PDB entry 6KRZ | X-ray diffraction, 3.05 A resolution | chains A and E of the 3 polymer chains in the assembly

== Chain A ==
Molecule: Adiponectin receptor protein 1
From: Homo sapiens
Reference sequence: Q96A54 (PAQR1_HUMAN); residues 89-375 here = UniProt positions 89-375
Chain sequence (305 residues; numbered -17 to 375; 88 numbers in that range are skipped by the numbering (no residue carries them; nothing is unmodelled there); the number before each row is that of its first residue; numbers below 1 keep their minus sign (Met-17 is residue -17)):
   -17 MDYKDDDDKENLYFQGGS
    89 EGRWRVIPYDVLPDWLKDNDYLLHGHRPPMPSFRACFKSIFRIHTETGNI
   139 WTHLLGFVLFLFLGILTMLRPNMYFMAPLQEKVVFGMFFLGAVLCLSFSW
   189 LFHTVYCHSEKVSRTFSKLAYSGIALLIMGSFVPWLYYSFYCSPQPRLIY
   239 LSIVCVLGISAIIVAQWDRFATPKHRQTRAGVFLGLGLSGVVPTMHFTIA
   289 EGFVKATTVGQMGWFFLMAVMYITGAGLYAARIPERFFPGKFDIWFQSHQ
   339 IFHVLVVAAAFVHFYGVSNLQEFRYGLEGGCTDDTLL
Unresolved in the structure: -17 to -1, 372-375
Construct notes: initiating methionine (-17); expression tag (-16 to 0); engineered mutation Ala208 (Asp in Q96A54)
Metal / ion sites: Zn2+: His191, His337, His341
Swiss-Prot annotation at these positions:
  - binding site (Zn(2+)): His191, His337, His341
  - mutagenesis: Met161 to Leu167 (Decreases activation of AMPK in response to ADIPOQ binding; when associated with 229-G--G-231 and 291-S--S-297), His191 (H191A: Decreases activation of AMPK in response to ADIPOQ binding; when associated with A-208; A-337 and A-341), Tyr229 to Ser231 (Decreases activation of AMPK in response to ADIPOQ binding; when associated with 161-S--S-167 and 291-S--S-297), Phe291 to Val297 (Decreases activation of AMPK in response to ADIPOQ binding; when associated with 161-S--S-167 and 229-G--G-231), His337 (H337A: Decreases activation of AMPK in response to ADIPOQ binding; when associated with A-191; A-208 and A-341), His341 (H341A: Decreases activation of AMPK in response to ADIPOQ binding; when associated with A-191; A-208 and A-337)
From the paper describing this entry:
  - Zn2+ coordination: His191, His337, His341
  - conformationally variable residues (helix shift, loop rearrangement): Gln254, Trp255 to His263, Arg264
  - contacts within the chain: Lys206-Gln254, Lys206-Asp256, Arg257-His263, Val252-Phe258 (hydrophobic contact), Phe258-Thr266 (hydrophobic contact), Thr260-His263, Lys105-Pro261, Asp106-Pro261, Asp106-Arg264 (hydrogen bond), Arg264-Tyr317, Arg264-Arg320, Gln265-Ala318, Tyr209-Arg267 (hydrogen bond), Arg267-Tyr317 (hydrogen bond), Ile216-Phe271 (hydrophobic contact), Gly269-Gly273, Val270-Leu274, Phe271-Gly275, Leu272-Leu276, Leu274-Ser277, Gly278-Thr282, Val279-Met283, Val280-His284
  - mutagenesis - H191A, H337A, H341A: unchanged signaling in response to AMP kinase (citing earlier work)
  - mutagenesis - H191A/D208A/H337A/H341A: decreased signaling (citing earlier work)

== Chain E ==
Molecule: The light chain variable domain (Antibody)
From: Mus musculus
Notes: antibody fragment or engineered binder
Chain sequence (107 residues; row label = number of the first residue in the row):
     1 DIQMTQSPASLSASVGETVTITCRASGNIHNFLAWYQQKQGKSPQVLVYN
    51 AKTLADGVPSRFSGSGSGTQYSLKINSLQPEDFGSYYCQQFWSTPYTFGG
   101 GTKLEIN
Cystine bridges: Cys23-Cys88

== Interface between chain A and chain E ==
Contacting residue pairs - 14 pairs, chain A then chain E:
  Ser0(A) with Thr94(E), hydrogen bond
  Glu89(A) with Trp92(E), hydrogen bond; Thr94(E)
  Gly90(A) with Trp92(E), hydrogen bond (backbone-backbone)
  Arg91(A) with Tyr96(E), hydrogen bond
  Pro117(A) with Asn50(E), hydrogen bond (backbone-side chain)
  Met118(A) with Phe32(E), hydrophobic
  Pro119(A) with His30(E); Asn31(E); Phe32(E); Asn50(E)
  Ser120(A) with His30(E); Trp92(E)
  Arg122(A) with His30(E), hydrogen bond

== Overview ==
9 residues of chain A face 7 of chain E across their interface, with 6 hydrogen bonds. Polar pairs include
Ser0(A)-Thr94(E), Glu89(A)-Trp92(E) and Arg91(A)-Tyr96(E). From the paper: H191A/D208A/H337A/H341A of chain A
reduce signaling; Zn2+ coordination by His191(A), His337(A) and His341(A); 4 substitutions were tested in all.
Chain A is Adiponectin receptor protein 1 (Homo sapiens) and chain E is the light chain variable domain
(Antibody) (Mus musculus); the structure, Crystal structure of the human adiponectin receptor 1 D208A mutant,
was determined by X-ray diffraction, deposited together with 6KS0 and 6KS1.
